PDB entry 3L4O | X-ray diffraction, 2.05 A resolution | chains D and E of the 6 polymer chains in the assembly

Chain D:
Name: Methylamine dehydrogenase heavy chain
From: Paracoccus denitrificans
Notes: EC 1.4.99.3
UniProt: A1BB97 (A1BB97_PARDP); residues 1-386 here correspond to UniProt positions 32-417 (UniProt number = residue number + 31)
Chain sequence (386 residues; row label = number of the first residue in the row):
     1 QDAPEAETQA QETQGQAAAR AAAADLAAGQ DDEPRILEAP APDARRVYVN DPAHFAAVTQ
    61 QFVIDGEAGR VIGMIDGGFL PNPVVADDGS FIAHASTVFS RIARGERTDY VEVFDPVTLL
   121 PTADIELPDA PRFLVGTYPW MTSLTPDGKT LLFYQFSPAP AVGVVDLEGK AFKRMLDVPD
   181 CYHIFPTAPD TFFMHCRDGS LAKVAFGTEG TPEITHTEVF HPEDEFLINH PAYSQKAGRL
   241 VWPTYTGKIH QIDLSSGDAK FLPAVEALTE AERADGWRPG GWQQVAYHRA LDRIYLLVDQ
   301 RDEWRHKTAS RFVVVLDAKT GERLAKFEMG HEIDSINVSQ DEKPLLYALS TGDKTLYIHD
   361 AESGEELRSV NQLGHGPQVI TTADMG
Disordered / not traced: 1-10
Disulfides: Cys181-Cys196

Chain E:
Name: Methylamine dehydrogenase light chain
From: Paracoccus denitrificans
Notes: EC 1.4.99.3; fragment: Beta chain of immature methylamine dehydrogenase (preMADH); engineered mutation(s): Hydroxylated Trp57 has been converted to the full-quinone form due to hydrogen peroxide-assisted catalysis by MauG in the crystal.
UniProt: P22619 (DHML_PARDE); residues 1-131 here correspond to UniProt positions 58-188 (UniProt number = residue number + 57)
Chain sequence (137 residues; each row starts with the number of its first residue):
     1 ADAPAGTDPR AKWVPQDNDI QACDYWRHCS IDGNICDCSG GSLTNCPPGT KLATASWVAS
    61 CYNPTDGQSY LIAYRDCCGY NVSGRCPCLN TEGELPVYRP EFANDIIWCF GAEDDAMTYH
   121 CTISPIVGKA SHHHHHH
Disordered / not traced: 1-6, 132-137
Disulfides: Cys23-Cys88, Cys29-Cys61, Cys36-Cys121, Cys38-Cys86, Cys46-Cys77, Cys78-Cys109
Covalent attachments: covalent link Trp57-Trp108
Modified / non-standard residues: Trp57 (2-amino-3-(6,7-dioxo-6,7-dihydro-1H-indol-3-yl)-propionic acid; TRQ)
Sequence notes: expression tag (132-137)
Swiss-Prot annotation at these positions:
  - modified residue: Trp57 (Tryptophylquinone)
  - cross-link: Trp57 to Trp108 (Tryptophan tryptophylquinone (Trp-Trp))
What the authors report for this chain:
  - post-translational modification sites: Trp57, Trp108

How chain D and chain E interact:
Contacting residue pairs - 67 pairs, chain D then chain E:
  Gln14(D) - Gln21(E)
  Gly15(D) - Asp19(E)
  Gly15(D) - Ile20(E)  hydrogen bond (backbone-backbone)
  Gly15(D) - Gln21(E)
  Gln16(D) - Asn18(E)
  Gln16(D) - Asp19(E)
  Ala18(D) - Ile20(E)  hydrophobic
  Ala19(D) - Asn18(E)
  Ala19(D) - Asp19(E)
  Ala19(D) - Ile20(E)  hydrophobic
  Ala22(D) - Arg27(E)
  Ala22(D) - Leu43(E)  hydrophobic
  Ala23(D) - Asp17(E)
  Leu26(D) - Asn63(E)
  Leu26(D) - Tyr70(E)
  Leu26(D) - Ile126(E)  hydrophobic
  Asp32(D) - Asn45(E)
  Glu33(D) - Asn45(E)
  Pro34(D) - Thr44(E)
  Pro34(D) - Asn45(E)
  Pro34(D) - Leu52(E)
  Arg35(D) - Asn45(E)  hydrogen bond (backbone-side chain)
  Arg35(D) - Cys46(E)  hydrogen bond (backbone-backbone)
  Arg35(D) - Leu52(E)
  Ile36(D) - Cys46(E)  hydrophobic
  Ile36(D) - Pro47(E)
  Ile36(D) - Thr50(E)
  Ile36(D) - Lys51(E)
  Ile36(D) - Leu52(E)
  Leu37(D) - Gly40(E)
  Leu37(D) - Gly41(E)
  Leu37(D) - Ser42(E)
  Leu37(D) - Asn45(E)
  Leu37(D) - Cys46(E)  hydrogen bond (backbone-backbone)
  Leu37(D) - Pro48(E)
  Ala39(D) - Pro48(E)
  Val58(D) - Asn81(E)
  Gln60(D) - Val82(E)  hydrogen bond (side chain-backbone)
  Gln60(D) - Ser83(E)
  Arg70(D) - Gln21(E)
  Arg70(D) - Asp37(E)  salt bridge
  Arg70(D) - Gly41(E)  hydrogen bond (side chain-backbone)
  Val71(D) - Cys38(E)
  Val71(D) - Ser39(E)
  Val71(D) - Gly40(E)  hydrogen bond (backbone-backbone)
  Val71(D) - Arg85(E)
  Ile72(D) - Gly40(E)
  Ile72(D) - Pro48(E)
  Gly73(D) - Ser39(E)
  Met74(D) - Ser39(E)
  Met74(D) - Tyr80(E)  hydrogen bond (backbone-side chain)
  Met74(D) - Ser83(E)
  Met74(D) - His120(E)
  Asp76(D) - Tyr80(E)
  Asp76(D) - Asn81(E)  hydrogen bond (side chain-backbone)
  Val117(D) - Pro48(E)
  Thr118(D) - Pro48(E)
  Thr118(D) - Gly49(E)  hydrogen bond (backbone-backbone)
  Leu119(D) - Pro48(E)  hydrophobic
  Leu119(D) - Tyr80(E)
  Leu120(D) - Lys51(E)
  Val370(D) - Arg85(E)
  Asn371(D) - Arg85(E)  hydrogen bond (backbone-side chain)
  Gln372(D) - Gly84(E)
  Gln372(D) - Arg85(E)
  Gln372(D) - Cys86(E)
  Gln372(D) - Pro87(E)
Also at the interface, not in a pair above, chain D (34 interface residues in all): Glu38, Phe62, Ile75, Leu373
Also at the interface, not in a pair above, chain E (39 interface residues in all): Tyr25, Trp26, Asp66, Arg75, Ile123

In short:
34 residues of chain D face 39 of chain E across their interface; the contacts include 11 hydrogen bonds and 1
salt bridge. Polar pairs include Arg70(D)-Asp37(E), Arg35(D)-Asn45(E) and Gln60(D)-Val82(E). The paper reports
modification sites Trp57(E) and Trp108(E).
Chain D is Methylamine dehydrogenase heavy chain and chain E is Methylamine dehydrogenase light chain, both
from Paracoccus denitrificans; the structure, Crystal Structure of the MauG/pre-Methylamine Dehydrogenase
Complex After Treatment with Hydrogen Peroxide, was determined by X-ray diffraction together with 3L4M from
the same study.
